Entry 6LX3 (electron microscopy, 3.15 A resolution); this record covers chains C and D of the 6 polymer chains in the assembly.

== Chain C (and D) ==
Protein: Interleukin-2, Immunoglobulin heavy constant alpha 1
Source organism: Homo sapiens
Notes: chain D of this document is another copy of the same molecule, construct and numbering; everything in this record applies to it too
UniProt: chimeric construct of P60568, P01876: residues 182-202 from P60568 (IL2_HUMAN) positions 1-21 (UniProt number = residue number - 181); residues 241-472 from P01876 positions 122-353 (UniProt number = residue number - 119)
Amino-acid sequence (291 residues; each row starts with the number of its first residue):
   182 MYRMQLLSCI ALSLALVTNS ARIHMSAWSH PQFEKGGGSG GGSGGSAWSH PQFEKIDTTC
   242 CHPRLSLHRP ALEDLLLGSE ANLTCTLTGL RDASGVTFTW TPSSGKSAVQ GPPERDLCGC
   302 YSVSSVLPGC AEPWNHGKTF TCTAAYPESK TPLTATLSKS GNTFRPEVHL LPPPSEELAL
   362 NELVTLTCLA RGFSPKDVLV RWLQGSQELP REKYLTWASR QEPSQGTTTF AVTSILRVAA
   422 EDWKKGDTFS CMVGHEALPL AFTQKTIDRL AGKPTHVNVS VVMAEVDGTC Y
Unresolved in the structure: 182-243, 274-277, 284-286, 298-300, 406-407, 465-472 (chain D: 182-243, 296-301)
Differences from the reference sequence: linker (203-240)
UniProt features mapped onto this chain:
  - glycosylation: Asn263 (N-linked (GlcNAc...) (complex) asparagine)
Disulfides: Cys266-Cys323, Cys369-Cys432
Reported in the primary citation:
  - conformationally variable residues (side-chain flip): Cys311

== Interface between chain C and chain D ==
Contacting residue pairs - 65 pairs, chain C then chain D:
  Val349(C) with Glu357(D)
  His350(C) with Pro355(D); Glu357(D), salt bridge; Glu358(D), salt bridge
  Leu352(C) with Pro353(D)
  Pro355(C) with His350(D); Leu352(D), hydrophobic
  Glu357(C) with His350(D), salt bridge
  Glu358(C) with His350(D), salt bridge; Arg372(D), salt bridge
  Thr366(C) with Leu370(D)
  Thr368(C) with Leu352(D)
  Leu370(C) with Ile416(D), hydrophobic
  Arg372(C) with Arg418(D)
  Glu393(C) with Pro404(D)
  Tyr395(C) with Pro404(D)
  Leu396(C) with Arg401(D); Gln402(D); Glu403(D)
  Thr397(C) with Arg401(D)
  Trp398(C) with Trp398(D); Ala399(D), hydrogen bond (side chain-backbone); Arg401(D); Ala412(D); Val413(D); Thr414(D)
  Ala399(C) with Trp398(D), hydrogen bond (backbone-side chain); Arg401(D)
  Arg401(C) with Leu396(D); Thr397(D), hydrogen bond (side chain-backbone); Trp398(D); Ala399(D)
  Gln402(C) with Leu396(D)
  Glu403(C) with Arg418(D)
  Pro404(C) with Glu393(D); Lys394(D)
  Ala412(C) with Trp398(D), hydrophobic
  Val413(C) with Trp398(D)
  Thr414(C) with Trp398(D); Thr414(D), hydrogen bond
  Ile416(C) with Leu370(D), hydrophobic
  Arg418(C) with Arg372(D)
  Lys446(C) with Glu357(D)
  Gly453(C) with Lys454(D)
  Thr456(C) with Lys454(D); Pro455(D); Val458(D)
  His457(C) with Thr456(D); His457(D); Val458(D), hydrogen bond (backbone-backbone)
  Val458(C) with Val458(D); Val460(D), hydrophobic
  Asn459(C) with Val458(D), hydrogen bond (backbone-backbone); Asn459(D); Val460(D)
  Val460(C) with Val460(D)
  Ser461(C) with Val460(D), hydrogen bond (backbone-backbone); Ser461(D); Val462(D), hydrogen bond (backbone-backbone)
  Val462(C) with Val462(D); Met464(D), hydrophobic
  Val463(C) with Val462(D), hydrogen bond (backbone-backbone); Val463(D); Met464(D), hydrogen bond (backbone-backbone)
  Met464(C) with Met464(D)
Other interface residues (no listed pair), chain C (38 interface residues in all): Pro353, Lys394
Other interface residues (no listed pair), chain D (38 interface residues in all): Thr366, Thr368, Tyr395, Lys446

== Overview ==
Chain C and chain D each contribute 38 residues to their interface, with 10 hydrogen bonds and 5 salt bridges.
Polar contacts include His350(C)-Glu357(D), His350(C)-Glu358(D) and Glu358(C)-Arg372(D). From the paper:
conformational variability at Cys311(C).
Both chains are Interleukin-2, Immunoglobulin heavy constant alpha 1 (Homo sapiens). Entry 6LX3 (Cryo-EM
structure of human secretory immunoglobulin A) was determined by electron microscopy, deposited together with
6LXW.
